PDB entry 5X2X | X-ray diffraction, 2.00 A resolution | chains A and D of the 4 polymer chains in the assembly

Chain A (and D):
Protein: L-methionine gamma-lyase
Organism: Pseudomonas putida
Notes: EC 4.4.1.11, 4.4.1.2; chain D of this document is another copy of the same molecule, construct and numbering; everything in this record applies to it too
Reference sequence: P13254 (MEGL_PSEPU); residues 1-398 here = UniProt positions 1-398
Sequence (398 residues; numbered 1 to 398; the number before each row is that of its first residue):
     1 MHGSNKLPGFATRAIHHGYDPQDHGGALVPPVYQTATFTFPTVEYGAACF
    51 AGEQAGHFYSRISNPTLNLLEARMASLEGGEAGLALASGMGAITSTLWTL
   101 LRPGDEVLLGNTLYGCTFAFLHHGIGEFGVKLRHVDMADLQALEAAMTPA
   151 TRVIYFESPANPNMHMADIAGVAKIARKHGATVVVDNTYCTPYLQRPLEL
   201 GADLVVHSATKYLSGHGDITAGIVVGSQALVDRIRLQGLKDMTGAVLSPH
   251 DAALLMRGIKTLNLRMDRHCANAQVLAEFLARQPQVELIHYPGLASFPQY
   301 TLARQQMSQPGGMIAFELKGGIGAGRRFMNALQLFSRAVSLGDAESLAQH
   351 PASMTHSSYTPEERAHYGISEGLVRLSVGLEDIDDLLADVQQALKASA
Not modelled in the structure: 1-6 (chain D: fully traced)
Small-molecule neighbours: 4LM ((2E)-2-{[(1E)-{3-hydroxy-2-methyl-5-[(phosphonooxy)methyl]pyridin-4-yl}methylidene]amino}but-2-enoic acid): Ser88, Gly89, Met90, Ile93, Tyr114, Glu157, Asn161, Asp186, Thr188, Tyr189, Ser208, Thr210, Lys211, Thr220, Ala221, Val339, Ser340, Leu341, Thr355, Arg375
Curated features (UniProtKB/Swiss-Prot):
  - binding site (pyridoxal 5'-phosphate): Tyr59 to Arg61, Gly89, Met90, Ser208 to Thr210
  - binding site (substrate): Tyr114, Arg375
  - modified residue: Lys211 (N6-(pyridoxal phosphate)lysine)
  - mutagenesis: Arg61 (R61A/E/F: Loss of elimination activity against L-methionine), Cys116 (C116H: Drastic decrease of the catalytic efficiency of the elimination reaction with L-methionine, by 6700-fold, and increases that with L-cysteine by 7-fold, mainly due to changes in kcat ...), Lys240 (K240D/E: Marked decrease in elimination activity against both L-methionine and DL-homocysteine ...), Asp241 (D241H/R: 5 to 14-fold reduction in alpha,gamma-elimination activity against L-methionine, while no change in affinity for L-methionine)

Interface between chain A and chain D:
Pairs across the interface (37; chain A residue first):
  Pro21(A) - Thr39(D)
  Gln22(A) - Thr39(D)  hydrogen bond
  Gln22(A) - Phe40(D)
  Gln22(A) - Pro41(D)
  His24(A) - Tyr33(D)
  Gly25(A) - Phe38(D)
  Gly26(A) - Phe38(D)
  Gly26(A) - Thr39(D)  hydrogen bond (backbone-backbone)
  Ala27(A) - Tyr33(D)  hydrophobic
  Ala27(A) - Phe38(D)
  Leu28(A) - Thr35(D)
  Leu28(A) - Thr37(D)  hydrogen bond (backbone-backbone)
  Leu28(A) - Thr39(D)
  Val29(A) - Gln34(D)
  Val29(A) - Thr35(D)  hydrogen bond (backbone-side chain)
  Pro31(A) - Pro31(D)  hydrophobic
  Pro31(A) - Val32(D)
  Pro31(A) - Tyr33(D)  hydrophobic
  Val32(A) - Pro31(D)
  Val32(A) - Val32(D)  hydrogen bond (backbone-backbone)
  Tyr33(A) - His24(D)
  Tyr33(A) - Ala27(D)  hydrophobic
  Tyr33(A) - Pro31(D)  hydrophobic
  Gln34(A) - Val29(D)
  Thr35(A) - Ala27(D)
  Thr35(A) - Leu28(D)  hydrogen bond (side chain-backbone)
  Thr35(A) - Val29(D)  hydrogen bond (side chain-backbone)
  Thr37(A) - Leu28(D)  hydrogen bond (backbone-backbone)
  Phe38(A) - Gly25(D)
  Phe38(A) - Gly26(D)
  Phe38(A) - Ala27(D)
  Thr39(A) - Pro21(D)
  Thr39(A) - Gln22(D)  hydrogen bond
  Thr39(A) - Gly26(D)  hydrogen bond (backbone-backbone)
  Thr39(A) - Leu28(D)
  Phe40(A) - Gln22(D)
  Pro41(A) - Gln22(D)

In short:
Chain A and chain D each contribute 18 residues to their interface, with 10 hydrogen bonds. Polar pairs
include Gln22(A)-Thr39(D), Val29(A)-Thr35(D) and Thr35(A)-Leu28(D). Chain A binds compound 4LM.
Chain A and chain D are both L-methionine gamma-lyase (Pseudomonas putida); the structure, Crystal structure
of Pseudomonas putida methionine gamma-lyase wild type with L-homocysteine intermediates, was determined by
X-ray diffraction together with 5X2V, 5X2W, 5X2Y, 5X2Z and 5X30 from the same study.
